Entry 7MK9 (electron microscopy, 3.54 A resolution); this record covers chains B and R of the 17 polymer chains in the assembly.

# Chain B
Name: DNA-directed RNA polymerase subunit beta
Source organism: Saccharomyces cerevisiae
Notes: EC 2.7.7.6
Reference sequence: A0A6A5Q4H2 (A0A6A5Q4H2_YEASX); residues 1-1224 here = UniProt positions 1-1224
Chain sequence (1224 residues; row label = number of the first residue in the row):
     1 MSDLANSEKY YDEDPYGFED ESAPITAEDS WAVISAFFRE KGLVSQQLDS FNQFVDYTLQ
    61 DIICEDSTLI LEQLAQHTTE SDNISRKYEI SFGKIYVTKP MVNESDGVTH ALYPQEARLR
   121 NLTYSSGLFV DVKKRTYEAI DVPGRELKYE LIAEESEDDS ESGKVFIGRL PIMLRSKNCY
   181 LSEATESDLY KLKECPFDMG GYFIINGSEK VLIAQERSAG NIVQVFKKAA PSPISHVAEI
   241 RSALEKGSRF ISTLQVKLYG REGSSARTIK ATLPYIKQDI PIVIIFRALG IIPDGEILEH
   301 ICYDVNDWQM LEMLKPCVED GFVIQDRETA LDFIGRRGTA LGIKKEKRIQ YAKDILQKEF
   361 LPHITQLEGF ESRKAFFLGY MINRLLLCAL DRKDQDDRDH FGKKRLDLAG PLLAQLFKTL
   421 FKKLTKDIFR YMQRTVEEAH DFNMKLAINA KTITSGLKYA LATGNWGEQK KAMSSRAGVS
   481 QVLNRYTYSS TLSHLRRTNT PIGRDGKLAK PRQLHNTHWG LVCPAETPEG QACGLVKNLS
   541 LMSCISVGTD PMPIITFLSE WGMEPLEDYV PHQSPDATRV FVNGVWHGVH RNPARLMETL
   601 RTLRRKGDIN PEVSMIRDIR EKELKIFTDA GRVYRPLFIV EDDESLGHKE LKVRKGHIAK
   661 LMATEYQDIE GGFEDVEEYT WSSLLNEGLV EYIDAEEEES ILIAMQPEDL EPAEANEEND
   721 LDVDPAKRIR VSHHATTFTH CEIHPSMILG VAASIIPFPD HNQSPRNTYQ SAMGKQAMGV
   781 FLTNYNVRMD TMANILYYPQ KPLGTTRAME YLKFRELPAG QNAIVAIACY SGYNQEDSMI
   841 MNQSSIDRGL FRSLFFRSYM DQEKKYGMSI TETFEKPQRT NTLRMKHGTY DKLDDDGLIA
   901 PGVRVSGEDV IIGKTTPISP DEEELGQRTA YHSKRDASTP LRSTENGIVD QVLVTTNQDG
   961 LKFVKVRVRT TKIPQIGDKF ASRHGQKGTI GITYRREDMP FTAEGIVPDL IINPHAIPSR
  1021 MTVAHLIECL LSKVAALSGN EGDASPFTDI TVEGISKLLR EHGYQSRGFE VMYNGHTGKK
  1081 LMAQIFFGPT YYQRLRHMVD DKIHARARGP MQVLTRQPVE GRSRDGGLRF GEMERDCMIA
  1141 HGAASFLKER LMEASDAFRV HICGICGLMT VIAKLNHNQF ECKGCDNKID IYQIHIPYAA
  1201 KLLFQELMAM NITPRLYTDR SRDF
Disordered / not traced: 1-19, 134-135, 151-158, 262-263, 669-677, 714-725, 731-734, 1213, 1224
Metal / ion sites: Zn2+: Cys1163, Cys1166, Cys1182

# Chain R
Molecule: 15-nt RNA strand
Sequence (15 nucleotides; numbered 4 to 18; the number before each row is that of its first residue):
     4 CCCCACAAAU CCCAA
Metal / ion sites: Mg2+: A12, U13 (shared with 3 residues of chain A)

# How chain B and chain R interact
Residue-residue contacts (18):
  Ala477(B) - C7(R)  phosphate contact
  Gln481(B) - A8(R)  hydrogen bond to the phosphate
  Gln481(B) - C9(R)  hydrogen bond to the phosphate
  Glu529(B) - A11(R)  phosphate contact
  Arg766(B) - C15(R)  salt bridge to the phosphate
  Tyr769(B) - C14(R)  stacking on the base
  Gln776(B) - A10(R)  hydrogen bond to the phosphate
  Gln776(B) - A11(R)  phosphate contact
  Lys979(B) - A11(R)  phosphate contact
  Lys979(B) - A12(R)  salt bridge to the phosphate
  Lys987(B) - A11(R)  phosphate contact
  Lys987(B) - A12(R)  salt bridge to the phosphate
  Lys987(B) - C14(R)  base contact
  Ser1019(B) - C16(R)  phosphate contact
  Arg1020(B) - C14(R)  hydrogen bond to the sugar
  Arg1020(B) - C15(R)  salt bridge to the phosphate
  His1097(B) - A11(R)  sugar contact
  Arg1124(B) - C4(R)  salt bridge to the phosphate
Other interface residues (no listed pair), chain B (14 interface residues in all): Met773, Lys1102

# In short
Chain B and chain R form an interface of 14 and 10 residues respectively, with 4 hydrogen bonds, 5 salt
bridges and 1 aromatic stacking contact. Polar pairs include Arg1020(B)-C14(R), Gln481(B)-A8(R) and
Gln481(B)-C9(R). A12(R) and U13(R) form the Mg2+ site.
Here chain B is DNA-directed RNA polymerase subunit beta (Saccharomyces cerevisiae) and chain R is a 15-nt RNA
strand. Entry 7MK9 (Complex structure of trailing EC of EC+EC (trailing EC-focused)) was determined by
electron microscopy together with 7MEI, 7MKA, 7ML0, 7ML1, 7ML2, 7ML3 and 7ML4 from the same study.
